Entry 6P93 (X-ray diffraction, 2.10 A resolution); this record covers chains A and D of the 5 polymer chains in the assembly.

[Chain A]
Name: DNA-(apurinic or apyrimidinic site) lyase
Source organism: Homo sapiens
Notes: EC 3.1.-.-, 4.2.99.18
UniProt: P27695 (APEX1_HUMAN); residues 43-318 here = UniProt positions 43-318
Chain sequence (276 residues; row label = number of the first residue in the row):
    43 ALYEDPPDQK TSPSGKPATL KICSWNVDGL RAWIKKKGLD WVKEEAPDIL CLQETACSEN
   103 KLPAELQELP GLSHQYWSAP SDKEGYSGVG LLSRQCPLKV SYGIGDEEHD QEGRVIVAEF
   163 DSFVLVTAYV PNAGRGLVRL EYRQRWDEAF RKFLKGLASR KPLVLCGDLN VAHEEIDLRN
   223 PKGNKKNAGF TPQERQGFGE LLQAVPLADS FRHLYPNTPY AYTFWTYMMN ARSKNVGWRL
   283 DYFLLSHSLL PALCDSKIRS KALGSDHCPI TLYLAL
Construct notes: engineered mutation Ala98 (Lys in P27695)
Ion coordination: Mg2+: Glu96 (shared with 3DR_1(D) of chain D; 1 residue of chain P)
Reported in the primary citation:
  - mutagenesis - C65A: decreased growth
  - mutagenesis - F266A: increased growth
  - mutagenesis - R177A, D210N: decreased growth in response to MMS
  - mutagenesis - D70A: increased growth in response to bleomycin
  - mutagenesis - D70A: unchanged growth in response to paraquat
  - mutagenesis - D210N: decreased growth in response to oxidising agents
  - mutagenesis - K98A: unchanged growth in response to bleomycin

[Chain D]
Molecule: 11-nt DNA strand
Sequence (11 nucleotides; each row starts with the number of its first residue):
     1 XCGACGGATC C
Modified / non-standard residues: 3DR (1',2'-dideoxyribofuranose-5'-phosphate) at position 1
Ion coordination: Mg2+: 3DR_1 (shared with Glu96(A) of chain A; 1 residue of chain P)

[Chain A / chain D interface]
Residue-residue contacts (24; chain A residue first):
  Asn68(A) with 3DR_1(D), phosphate contact
  Glu96(A) with 3DR_1(D), phosphate contact
  Tyr171(A) with 3DR_1(D), hydrogen bond to the phosphate
  Asn174(A) with 3DR_1(D), hydrogen bond to the sugar
  Arg177(A) with DC2(D), base contact
  Asp210(A) with 3DR_1(D), phosphate contact
  Asn212(A) with 3DR_1(D), hydrogen bond to the phosphate
  Asn222(A) with DG3(D), hydrogen bond to the phosphate
  Asn226(A) with DC2(D), sugar contact; DG3(D), hydrogen bond to the phosphate
  Asn229(A) with DC2(D), sugar contact
  Ala230(A) with 3DR_1(D), sugar contact
  Phe266(A) with 3DR_1(D), sugar contact; DC2(D), phosphate contact
  Thr268(A) with DG3(D), sugar contact
  Met270(A) with DC2(D), base contact
  Met271(A) with DG3(D), base contact; DA4(D), sugar contact
  Lys276(A) with DA4(D), salt bridge to the phosphate
  Val278(A) with DG3(D), phosphate contact
  Trp280(A) with DC2(D), sugar contact; DG3(D), hydrogen bond to the phosphate
  Leu282(A) with 3DR_1(D), phosphate contact
  His309(A) with 3DR_1(D), salt bridge to the phosphate
Interface residues without a listed pair, chain A (22 interface residues in all): Gly231, Ala273

[In short]
22 residues of chain A face 4 of chain D across their interface, with 6 hydrogen bonds and 2 salt bridges.
Polar pairs include Asn174(A)-3DR_1(D), Tyr171(A)-3DR_1(D) and Asn212(A)-3DR_1(D). The paper reports that
R177A and D210N of chain A reduce growth in response to MMS; C65A of chain A reduces growth; 6 substitutions
were tested in all.
Here chain A is DNA-(apurinic or apyrimidinic site) lyase (Homo sapiens) and chain D is an 11-nt DNA strand.
Entry 6P93 (Human APE1 K98A AP-endonuclease product complex) was determined by X-ray diffraction (same
publication as 6P94).
